7KNB - chains A and B of the 4 polymer chains in the assembly; structure by electron microscopy, 3.93 A resolution.

[Chain A (and B)]
Protein: Spike glycoprotein
Source organism: Severe acute respiratory syndrome coronavirus 2
Notes: chain B of this document is another copy of the same molecule, construct and numbering; everything in this record applies to it too
UniProtKB: P0DTC2 (SPIKE_SARS2); residue numbers follow UniProt; this construct covers 1-1208
Amino-acid sequence (1288 residues; each row starts with the number of its first residue):
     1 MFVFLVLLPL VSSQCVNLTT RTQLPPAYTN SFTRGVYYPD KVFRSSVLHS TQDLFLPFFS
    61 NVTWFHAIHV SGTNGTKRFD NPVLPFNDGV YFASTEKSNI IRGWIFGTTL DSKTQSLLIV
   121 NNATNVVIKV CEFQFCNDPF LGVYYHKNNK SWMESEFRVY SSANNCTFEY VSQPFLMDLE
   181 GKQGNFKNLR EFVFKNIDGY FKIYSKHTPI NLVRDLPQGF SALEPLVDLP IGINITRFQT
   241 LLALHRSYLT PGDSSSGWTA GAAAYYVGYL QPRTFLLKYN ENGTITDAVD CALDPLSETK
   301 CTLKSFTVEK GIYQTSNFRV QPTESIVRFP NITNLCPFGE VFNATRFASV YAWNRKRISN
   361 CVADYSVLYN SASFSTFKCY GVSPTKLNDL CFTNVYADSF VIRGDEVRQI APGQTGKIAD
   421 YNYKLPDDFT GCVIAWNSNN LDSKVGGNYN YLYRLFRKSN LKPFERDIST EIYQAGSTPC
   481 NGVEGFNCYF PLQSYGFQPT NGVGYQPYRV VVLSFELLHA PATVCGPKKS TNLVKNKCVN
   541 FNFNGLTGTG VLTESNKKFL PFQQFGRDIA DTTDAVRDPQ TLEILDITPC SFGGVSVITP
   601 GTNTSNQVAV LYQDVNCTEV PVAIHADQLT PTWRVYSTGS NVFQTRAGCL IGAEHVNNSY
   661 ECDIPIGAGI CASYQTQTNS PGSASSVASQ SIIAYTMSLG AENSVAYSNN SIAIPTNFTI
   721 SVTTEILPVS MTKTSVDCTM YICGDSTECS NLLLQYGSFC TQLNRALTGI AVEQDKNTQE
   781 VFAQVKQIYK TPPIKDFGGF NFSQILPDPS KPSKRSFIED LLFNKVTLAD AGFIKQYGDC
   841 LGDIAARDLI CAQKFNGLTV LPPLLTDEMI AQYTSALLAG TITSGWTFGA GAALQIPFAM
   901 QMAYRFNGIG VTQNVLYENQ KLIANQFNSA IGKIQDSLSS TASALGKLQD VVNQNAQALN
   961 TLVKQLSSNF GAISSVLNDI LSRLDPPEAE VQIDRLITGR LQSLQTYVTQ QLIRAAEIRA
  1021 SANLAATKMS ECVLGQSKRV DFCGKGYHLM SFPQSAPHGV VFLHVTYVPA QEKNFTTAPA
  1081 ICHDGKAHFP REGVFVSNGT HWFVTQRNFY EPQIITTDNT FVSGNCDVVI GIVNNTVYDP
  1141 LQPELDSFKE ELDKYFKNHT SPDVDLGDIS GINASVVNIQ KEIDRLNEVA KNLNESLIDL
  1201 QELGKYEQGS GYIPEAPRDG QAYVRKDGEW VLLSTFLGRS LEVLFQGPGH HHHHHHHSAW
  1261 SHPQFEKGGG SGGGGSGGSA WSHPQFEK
Not modelled in the structure: 1-25, 67-80, 142-155, 177-186, 243-262, 621-638, 677-688, 812-814, 829-852, 1147-1288 (chain B: 1-25, 67-78, 142-152, 178-185, 247-260, 627-639, 677-689, 829-851, 1149-1288)
Construct notes: engineered mutation Gly682 (Arg in P0DTC2), Ser683 (Arg in P0DTC2), Ser685 (Arg in P0DTC2), Pro986 (Lys in P0DTC2), Pro987 (Val in P0DTC2); expression tag (1209-1288)
UniProt features mapped onto this chain:
  - region: Asn280 to Cys301 (Putative superantigen), Arg403 to Asp405 (Integrin-binding motif), Asn448 to Phe456 (Immunodominant HLA epitope recognized by the CD8+), Pro681, Ala684 (Putative superantigen), Ser816 to Tyr837 (Fusion peptide 1), Lys835 to Phe855 (Fusion peptide 2), Asp1163 to Glu1202 (Heptad repeat 2)
  - site: Arg815, Ser816 (Cleavage)
  - glycosylation: Asn17 (N-linked (GlcNAc...) (complex) asparagine), Asn61 (N-linked (GlcNAc...) (hybrid) asparagine), Asn74 (N-linked (GlcNAc...) (complex) asparagine), Asn122 (N-linked (GlcNAc...) (hybrid) asparagine), Asn149 (N-linked (GlcNAc...) (complex) asparagine), Asn165 (N-linked (GlcNAc...) (complex) asparagine), Asn234 (N-linked (GlcNAc...) (high mannose) asparagine), Asn282 (N-linked (GlcNAc...) (complex) asparagine), Thr323 (O-linked (GalNAc) threonine), Ser325 (O-linked (HexNAc...) serine), Asn331 (N-linked (GlcNAc...) (complex) asparagine), Asn343 (N-linked (GlcNAc...) (complex) asparagine), Asn603 (N-linked (GlcNAc...) (hybrid) asparagine), Asn616 (N-linked (GlcNAc...) (complex) asparagine), Asn657 (N-linked (GlcNAc...) (complex) asparagine), Thr676 (O-linked (GlcNAc...) threonine), Thr678 (O-linked (GlcNAc...) threonine), Asn709 (N-linked (GlcNAc...) (high mannose) asparagine), Asn717 (N-linked (GlcNAc...) (hybrid) asparagine), Asn801 (N-linked (GlcNAc...) (hybrid) asparagine) and 6 more in UniProt
  - natural variant: Leu5 (L5F: In strain: Iota/B.1.526), Ser13 (S13I: In strain: Epsilon/B.1.427/B.1.429), Leu18 (L18F: In strain: Beta/B.1.351, Gamma/P.1 and 1 more), Thr19 (T19I: In strain: Omicron/BQ.1.1, Omicron/XBB.1.5 and 1 more; T19R: In strain: Delta/B.1.617.2, Omicron/BA.2 and 4 more), Thr20 (T20N: In strain: Gamma/P.1), Leu24 to Ala27 (sequence variant, change not given here; In strain: Omicron/BA.2, Omicron/BA.2.12.1 and 6 more), Pro26 (P26S: In strain: Gamma/P.1), Gln52 (Q52H: In strain: Omicron/EG.5.1), Ala67 (A67V: In strain: Eta/B.1.525, Omicron/BA.1), His69 to Val70 (deletion: In strain: Alpha/B.1.1.7, Eta/B.1.525 and 5 more), Gly75 (G75V: In strain: Lambda/C.37), Thr76 (T76I: In strain: Lambda/C.37), 82 further natural variant entries in UniProt
  - mutagenesis: His69 to Val70 (Increased incorporation of cleaved spike into virions), Asn121 (N121Q: Partial loss of biliverdin affinity), Arg190 (R190K: Partial loss of biliverdin affinity), Asn234 (N234Q: Increased resistance to neutralizing antibodies), Asn331 (N331Q: Reduced viral infectivity), Asn343 (N343Q: Reduced viral infectivity), Leu452 (L452R: Increased resistance to neutralizing antibodies. Decreases HLA binding to NF9 epitope. Increased binding affinity to human ACE2), Tyr453 (Y453F: Decreased HLA binding to NF9 epitope. Increased binding affinity to human ACE2), Ala475 (A475V: Increased resistance to neutralizing antibodies), Val483 (V483A: Increased resistance to neutralizing antibodies), Glu484 (E484D: Increased replication in human TMEM106B overexpressing cells), Phe490 (F490L: Increased resistance to neutralizing antibodies and human covalescent sera neutralization), 12 further mutagenesis entries in UniProt
Disulfides: Cys131-Cys166, Cys291-Cys301, Cys336-Cys361, Cys379-Cys432, Cys391-Cys525, Cys480-Cys488, Cys538-Cys590, Cys617-Cys649, Cys662-Cys671, Cys738-Cys760, Cys743-Cys749, Cys1032-Cys1043, Cys1082-Cys1126
Covalently attached groups: N-acetylglucosamine (NAG) linked to Asn61, Asn165, Asn234, Asn282, Asn331, Asn343, Asn603, Asn616, Asn657, Asn709, Asn717, Asn801, Asn1074, Asn1098, Asn1134
What the authors report for this chain:
  - conformationally variable residues (order/disorder transition): Asn824 to Leu858

[Interface between chain A and chain B]
Pairs across the interface (138; chain A residue first):
  Asn317(A) - Asp737(B)  hydrogen bond
  Gly381(A) - Arg983(B)
  Gly381(A) - Leu984(B)
  Val382(A) - Arg983(B)
  Ser383(A) - Arg983(B)  hydrogen bond (backbone-backbone)
  Ser383(A) - Leu984(B)
  Lys386(A) - Arg983(B)
  Leu390(A) - Ser982(B)
  Asn394(A) - Tyr200(B)  hydrogen bond
  Tyr396(A) - Tyr200(B)
  Asp428(A) - Ile973(B)
  Leu518(A) - Asp198(B)
  Leu518(A) - Tyr200(B)  hydrophobic
  His519(A) - Tyr200(B)
  His519(A) - Lys202(B)  hydrogen bond
  Pro521(A) - Lys41(B)
  Thr547(A) - Asn978(B)
  Lys557(A) - Phe43(B)
  Lys558(A) - Phe43(B)
  Phe559(A) - Phe43(B)  hydrophobic
  Phe562(A) - Lys41(B)  hydrogen bond (backbone-side chain)
  Phe562(A) - Glu224(B)
  Phe562(A) - Pro225(B)
  Gln563(A) - Lys41(B)
  Gln563(A) - Val42(B)
  Phe565(A) - Lys41(B)
  Arg567(A) - Val42(B)
  Arg567(A) - Phe43(B)
  Arg567(A) - Arg44(B)
  Asp568(A) - Arg44(B)  hydrogen bond (backbone-side chain)
  Asp568(A) - Val47(B)
  Ile569(A) - Arg44(B)
  Ala570(A) - Val963(B)
  Asp571(A) - Ser967(B)
  Asp571(A) - Ser975(B)
  Pro589(A) - Asn856(B)
  Phe592(A) - Met740(B)  hydrophobic
  Phe592(A) - Asn856(B)
  Gln613(A) - Leu861(B)
  Asp614(A) - Val860(B)
  Ala647(A) - Pro862(B)  hydrophobic
  Pro665(A) - Leu864(B)  hydrophobic
  Ile666(A) - Leu864(B)
  Gly667(A) - Leu864(B)
  Ala668(A) - Pro863(B)  hydrogen bond (backbone-backbone)
  Ala668(A) - Leu864(B)
  Ala668(A) - Thr866(B)
  Gly669(A) - Leu864(B)  hydrogen bond (backbone-backbone)
  Gly669(A) - Thr866(B)
  Met697(A) - Met869(B)  hydrophobic
  Ser698(A) - Tyr873(B)
  Leu699(A) - Ile788(B)
  Ala701(A) - Lys786(B)
  Ala701(A) - Gln787(B)
  Ala701(A) - Ile788(B)  hydrogen bond (backbone-backbone)
  Glu702(A) - Ile788(B)
  Glu702(A) - Lys790(B)  salt bridge
  Asn703(A) - Gln787(B)  hydrogen bond
  Asn703(A) - Ile788(B)  hydrogen bond (backbone-backbone)
  Asn703(A) - Tyr789(B)
  Asn703(A) - Lys790(B)  hydrogen bond (backbone-backbone)
  Ser704(A) - Lys790(B)
  Val705(A) - Tyr789(B)  hydrophobic
  Val705(A) - Lys790(B)
  Val705(A) - Gln895(B)
  Ala706(A) - Gln895(B)
  Tyr707(A) - Pro792(B)  hydrophobic
  Tyr707(A) - Asp796(B)  hydrogen bond (side chain-backbone)
  Tyr707(A) - Phe797(B)
  Tyr707(A) - Thr883(B)
  Tyr707(A) - Ile896(B)
  Tyr707(A) - Pro897(B)  hydrophobic
  Tyr707(A) - Phe898(B)
  Ser708(A) - Pro897(B)
  Asn709(A) - Pro897(B)
  Ser711(A) - Gln895(B)
  Ser711(A) - Pro897(B)
  Ile712(A) - Gln895(B)
  Ile712(A) - Ile896(B)  hydrophobic
  Ile712(A) - Pro897(B)
  Ala713(A) - Leu894(B)
  Ala713(A) - Gln895(B)  hydrogen bond (backbone-backbone)
  Ala713(A) - Ile896(B)
  Pro715(A) - Leu894(B)
  Gln957(A) - Arg765(B)  hydrogen bond
  Thr961(A) - Ser758(B)
  Thr961(A) - Gln762(B)
  Gln965(A) - Tyr756(B)
  Gln965(A) - Gly757(B)
  Gln965(A) - Ser758(B)  hydrogen bond
  Gln965(A) - Phe759(B)
  Ser968(A) - Gln755(B)  hydrogen bond (side chain-backbone)
  Ser968(A) - Tyr756(B)  hydrogen bond (side chain-backbone)
  Ser968(A) - Gly757(B)
  Asn969(A) - Gln755(B)  hydrogen bond (backbone-backbone)
  Phe970(A) - Gln755(B)  hydrogen bond (backbone-side chain)
  Phe970(A) - Tyr756(B)
  Phe970(A) - Phe759(B)  hydrophobic
  Gly971(A) - Gln755(B)  hydrogen bond (backbone-side chain)
  Gly999(A) - Phe759(B)
  Ser1003(A) - Phe759(B)
  Thr1006(A) - Gln1005(B)  hydrogen bond
  Ile1013(A) - Leu1012(B)  hydrophobic
  Ile1013(A) - Ile1013(B)  hydrophobic
  Glu1017(A) - Arg1019(B)  salt bridge
  Arg1039(A) - Thr1027(B)
  Arg1039(A) - Glu1031(B)  salt bridge
  Arg1039(A) - Arg1039(B)
  Val1040(A) - Ser1030(B)
  Val1040(A) - Glu1031(B)
  Asp1041(A) - Ser1030(B)  hydrogen bond
  Phe1042(A) - Glu1031(B)
  Lys1045(A) - Gln784(B)
  Lys1045(A) - Phe888(B)
  Lys1045(A) - Gly889(B)  hydrogen bond (side chain-backbone)
  Lys1045(A) - Ala890(B)
  Gly1046(A) - Ala890(B)
  Tyr1047(A) - Trp886(B)
  Tyr1047(A) - Ala890(B)  hydrophobic
  Glu1072(A) - Ala892(B)
  Glu1072(A) - Leu894(B)
  Asn1074(A) - Gln895(B)
  Thr1077(A) - Pro897(B)
  Thr1077(A) - Met900(B)
  Pro1079(A) - Tyr917(B)  hydrophobic
  Phe1089(A) - Asn914(B)
  Phe1089(A) - Tyr917(B)  hydrophobic
  Pro1090(A) - Gln913(B)  hydrogen bond (backbone-side chain)
  Arg1107(A) - Met900(B)
  Arg1107(A) - Tyr904(B)
  Arg1107(A) - Gln913(B)
  Phe1121(A) - Gln913(B)
  Phe1121(A) - Asn914(B)
  Ser1123(A) - Asn914(B)  hydrogen bond
  Ser1123(A) - Glu1111(B)
  Val1129(A) - Tyr917(B)  hydrophobic
  Ile1130(A) - Gln920(B)
  Leu1141(A) - Glu1144(B)
Also at the interface, not in a pair above, chain A (92 interface residues in all): Pro384, Thr549, Leu560, Ile670, Gly700, Asn710, Ile714, Lys1038, Val1068, Gly1124, Val1128
Also at the interface, not in a pair above, chain B (90 interface residues in all): Tyr38, Asp40, Pro230, Asn282, Asp745, Lys854, Phe855, Gly857, Thr859, Leu865, Thr887, Gly891, Ala893, Glu918, Lys964, Asp985, Gly1035, Lys1038

[In short]
The interface between chain A and chain B involves 92 residues on one side and 90 on the other; the contacts
include 26 hydrogen bonds and 3 salt bridges. Polar pairs include Glu702(A)-Lys790(B), Glu1017(A)-Arg1019(B)
and Arg1039(A)-Glu1031(B). Covalently linked N-acetylglucosamine: at Asn61(A), Asn165(A), Asn234(A),
Asn282(A), Asn331(A) and Asn343(A) and 9 more. The paper reports conformational variability at Asn824(A).
Chain A and chain B are both Spike glycoprotein (Severe acute respiratory syndrome coronavirus 2); the
structure, Cryo-EM structure of single ACE2-bound SARS-CoV-2 trimer spike at pH 7.4, was determined by
electron microscopy (same publication as 7KMB, 7KMS, 7KMZ, 7KNE, 7KNH and 7KNI).
